4JLC - chain A; structure by X-ray diffraction, 3.00 A resolution.

# Chain A
Protein: Serine/threonine-protein kinase TBK1
From: Mus musculus
Notes: EC 2.7.11.1
UniProt: Q9WUN2 (TBK1_MOUSE); residue numbers follow UniProt; this construct covers 2-656
Amino-acid sequence (657 residues; each row starts with the number of its first residue; numbering starts at 0):
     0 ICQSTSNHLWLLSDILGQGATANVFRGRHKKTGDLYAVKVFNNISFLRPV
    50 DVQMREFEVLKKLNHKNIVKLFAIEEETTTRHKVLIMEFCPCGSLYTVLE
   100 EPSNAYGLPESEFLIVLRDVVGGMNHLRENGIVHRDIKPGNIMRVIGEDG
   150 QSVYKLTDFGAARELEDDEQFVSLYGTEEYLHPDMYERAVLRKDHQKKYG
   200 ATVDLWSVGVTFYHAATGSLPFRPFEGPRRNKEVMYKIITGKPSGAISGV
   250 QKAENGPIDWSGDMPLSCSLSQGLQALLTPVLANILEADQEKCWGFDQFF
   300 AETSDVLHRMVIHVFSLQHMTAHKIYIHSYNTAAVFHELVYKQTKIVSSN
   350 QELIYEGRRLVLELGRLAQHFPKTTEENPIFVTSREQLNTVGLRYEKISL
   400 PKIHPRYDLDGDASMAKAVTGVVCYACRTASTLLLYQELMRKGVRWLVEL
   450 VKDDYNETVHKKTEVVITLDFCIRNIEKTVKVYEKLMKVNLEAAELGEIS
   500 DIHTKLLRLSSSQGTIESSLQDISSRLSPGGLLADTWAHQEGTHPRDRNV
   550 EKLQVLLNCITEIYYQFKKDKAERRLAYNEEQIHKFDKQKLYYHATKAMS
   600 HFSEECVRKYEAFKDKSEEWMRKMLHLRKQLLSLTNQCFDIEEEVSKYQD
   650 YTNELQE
Unresolved in the structure: 168-174, 490-493
Differences from the reference sequence: expression tag (0-1)
Curated features (UniProtKB/Swiss-Prot):
  - active site: Asp135 (Proton acceptor)
  - binding site (ATP): Leu15 to Val23, Lys38
  - modified residue: Ser172 (Phosphoserine)
  - cross-link (Glycyl lysine isopeptide (Lys-Gly)): Lys30 (interchain with G-Cter in ubiquitin), Lys401 (interchain with G-Cter in ubiquitin)
Residues lining bound ligands: su6668 (SU6; 3-{2,4-dimethyl-5-[(Z)-(2-oxo-1,2-dihydro-3H-indol-3-ylidene)methyl]-1H-pyrrol-3-yl}propanoic acid): Leu15, Gly16, Val23, Ala36, Val68, Met86, Glu87, Phe88, Cys89, Pro90, Cys91, Gly92, Thr96, Met142, Thr156
What the authors report for this chain:
  - contacts within the chain: Glu99-Lys416 (salt bridge), Glu109-Lys323, Glu109-Tyr325 (hydrogen bond), Leu113-Tyr325 (hydrophobic contact), Leu273-Tyr325 (hydrophobic contact), Asp304-His327, Glu351-Arg627 (salt bridge), Arg358-Asp453 (salt bridge)
  - self-association interface (contacts with another copy of this molecule); pairs are residue here / residue on that copy: Asp33-Lys589, Glu147-Lys596, Asp148-Arg547, Glu355-Arg444, Arg357-Asp452, Glu456-His459, Glu178, Tyr354, Ile466, Phe470, Val481, Tyr482, Val554, Ile582, Phe585, Asp649
  - binding site for su6668: Gly16, Glu87, Cys89, Pro90
  - mutagenesis - S172A: abolished catalytic activity on GST-mTBK1
  - mutagenesis - K38A: abolished catalytic activity on autophosphorylation
  - post-translational modification sites: Ser172

# Summary
Ligands of chain A: su6668. UniProt lists active-site residue Asp135 and 10 ATP-binding residues. The paper
reports a binding site for su6668 at Gly16, Glu87 and Cys89 among others; S172A abolishes catalytic activity
on GST-mTBK1.
Chain A is Serine/threonine-protein kinase TBK1 (Mus musculus); the structure, Crystal structure of mouse TBK1
bound to SU6668, was determined by X-ray diffraction together with 4JL9 from the same study.
